PDB entry 1ZVZ | X-ray diffraction, 1.80 A resolution | chains A and B

Chain A:
Protein: Vinculin
Organism: Gallus gallus
Reference sequence: P12003 (VINC_CHICK); residues 1-258 here = UniProt positions 1-258
Amino-acid sequence (279 residues; each row starts with the number of its first residue; numbers below 1 keep their minus sign (Met-20 is residue -20)):
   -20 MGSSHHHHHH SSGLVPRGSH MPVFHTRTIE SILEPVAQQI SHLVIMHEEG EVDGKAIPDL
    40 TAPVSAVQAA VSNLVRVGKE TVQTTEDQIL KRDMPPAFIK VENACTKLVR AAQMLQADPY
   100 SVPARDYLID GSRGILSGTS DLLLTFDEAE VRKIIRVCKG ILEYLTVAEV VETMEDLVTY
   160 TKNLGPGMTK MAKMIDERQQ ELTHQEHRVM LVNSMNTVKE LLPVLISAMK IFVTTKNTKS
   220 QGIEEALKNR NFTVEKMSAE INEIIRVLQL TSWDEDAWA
Unresolved in the structure: -20 to -1, 253-258
Sequence notes: cloning artifact (-20 to -17, -10 to 0); expression tag (-16 to -11)

Chain B:
Protein: Talin 1
Reference sequence: P54939 (TLN1_CHICK); numbering as in UniProt (aligned over 820-844)
Amino-acid sequence (25 residues; numbered 820 to 844; the number before each row is that of its first residue):
   820 GEMVRQARIL AQATSDLVNA IKADA
Unresolved in the structure: 820, 843-844

Interface between chain A and chain B:
Contacting residue pairs - 41 pairs, chain A then chain B:
  Ser10(A) with Arg827(B), hydrogen bond
  Ile11(A) with Val823(B), hydrophobic; Ala826(B); Arg827(B); Ala830(B)
  Val15(A) with Ala830(B); Thr833(B); Ser834(B)
  Gln18(A) with Ser834(B), hydrogen bond; Val837(B); Lys841(B), hydrogen bond (backbone-side chain)
  His21(A) with Lys841(B), hydrogen bond
  Leu22(A) with Ile840(B), hydrophobic; Lys841(B)
  Met25(A) with Lys841(B)
  Leu39(A) with Leu836(B), hydrophobic; Ala839(B), hydrophobic; Ile840(B), hydrophobic
  Pro42(A) with Leu836(B), hydrophobic
  Val43(A) with Leu836(B), hydrophobic
  Val46(A) with Leu829(B); Ala832(B); Thr833(B)
  Ala49(A) with Ile828(B), hydrophobic; Leu829(B), hydrophobic
  Val50(A) with Leu829(B), hydrophobic
  Asn52(A) with Gln825(B)
  Leu53(A) with Met822(B); Gln825(B); Leu829(B), hydrophobic
  Val56(A) with Met822(B), hydrophobic; Gln825(B)
  Gly57(A) with Met822(B)
  Leu87(A) with Leu836(B), hydrophobic
  Leu107(A) with Ile840(B), hydrophobic
  Ser111(A) with Val837(B)
  Ile114(A) with Leu829(B), hydrophobic; Thr833(B)
  Thr118(A) with Leu829(B)
  Leu122(A) with Ala826(B), hydrophobic
  Phe125(A) with Met822(B), hydrophobic
Also at the interface, not in a pair above, chain A (32 interface residues in all): Thr7, Leu12, Ile19, Ile36, Pro37, Ala45, Val80, Leu121

In short:
32 residues of chain A face 16 of chain B across their interface; the contacts include 4 hydrogen bonds. Polar
contacts include Ser10(A)-Arg827(B), Gln18(A)-Ser834(B) and Gln18(A)-Lys841(B).
Chain A is Vinculin (Gallus gallus) and chain B is Talin 1; the structure, Vinculin Head (0-258) in Complex
with the Talin Rod Residue 820-844, was determined by X-ray diffraction, deposited together with 1ZW2 and
1ZW3.
